6HLS - chains B and I of the 12 polymer chains in the assembly; structure by electron microscopy, 3.21 A resolution.

Chain B:
Molecule: DNA-directed RNA polymerase I subunit RPA135
From: Saccharomyces cerevisiae (strain ATCC 204508 / S288c)
Notes: EC 2.7.7.6
Reference sequence: P22138 (RPA2_YEAST); residue numbers follow UniProt; this construct covers 1-1203
Sequence (1203 residues; each row starts with the number of its first residue):
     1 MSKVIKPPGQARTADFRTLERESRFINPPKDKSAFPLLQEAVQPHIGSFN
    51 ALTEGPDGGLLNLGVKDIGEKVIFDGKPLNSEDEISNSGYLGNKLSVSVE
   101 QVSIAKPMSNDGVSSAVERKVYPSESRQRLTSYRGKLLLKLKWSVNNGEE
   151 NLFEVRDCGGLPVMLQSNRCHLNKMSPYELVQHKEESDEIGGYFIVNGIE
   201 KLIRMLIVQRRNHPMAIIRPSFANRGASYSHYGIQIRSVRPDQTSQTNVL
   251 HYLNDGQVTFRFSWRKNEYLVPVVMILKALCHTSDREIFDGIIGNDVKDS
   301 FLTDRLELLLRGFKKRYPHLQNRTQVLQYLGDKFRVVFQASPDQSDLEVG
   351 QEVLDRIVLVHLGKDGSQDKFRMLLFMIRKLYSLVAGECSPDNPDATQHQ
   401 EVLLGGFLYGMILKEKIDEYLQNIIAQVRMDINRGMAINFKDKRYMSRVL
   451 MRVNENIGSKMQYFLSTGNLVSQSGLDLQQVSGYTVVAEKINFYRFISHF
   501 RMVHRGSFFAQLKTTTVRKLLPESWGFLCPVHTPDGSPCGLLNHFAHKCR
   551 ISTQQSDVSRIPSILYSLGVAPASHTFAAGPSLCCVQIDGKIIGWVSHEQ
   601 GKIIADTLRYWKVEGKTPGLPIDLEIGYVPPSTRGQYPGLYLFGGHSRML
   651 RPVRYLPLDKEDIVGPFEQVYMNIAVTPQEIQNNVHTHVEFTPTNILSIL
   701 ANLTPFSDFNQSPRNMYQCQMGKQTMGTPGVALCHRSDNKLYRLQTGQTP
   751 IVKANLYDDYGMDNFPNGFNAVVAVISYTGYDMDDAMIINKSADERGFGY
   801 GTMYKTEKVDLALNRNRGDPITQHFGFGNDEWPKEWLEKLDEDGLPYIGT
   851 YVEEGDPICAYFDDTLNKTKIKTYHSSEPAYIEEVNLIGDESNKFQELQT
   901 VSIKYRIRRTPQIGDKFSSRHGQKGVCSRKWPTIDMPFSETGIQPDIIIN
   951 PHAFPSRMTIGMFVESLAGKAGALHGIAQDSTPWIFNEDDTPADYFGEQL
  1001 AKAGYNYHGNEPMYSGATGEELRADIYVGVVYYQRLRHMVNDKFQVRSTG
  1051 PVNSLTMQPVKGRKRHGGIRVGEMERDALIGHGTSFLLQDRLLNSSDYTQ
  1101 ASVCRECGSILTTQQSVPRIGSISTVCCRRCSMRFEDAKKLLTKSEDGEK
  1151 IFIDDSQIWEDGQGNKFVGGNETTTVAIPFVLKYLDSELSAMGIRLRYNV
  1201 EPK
Disordered / not traced: 1-9, 79-88, 112-115, 1039-1042, 1140-1152
Ion coordination: Zn2+: Cys1104, Cys1107, Cys1128

Chain I:
Molecule: DNA-directed RNA polymerase I subunit RPA12
From: Saccharomyces cerevisiae (strain ATCC 204508 / S288c)
Reference sequence: P32529 (RPA12_YEAST); residue numbers follow UniProt; this construct covers 1-125
Sequence (125 residues; each row starts with the number of its first residue):
     1 MSVVGSLIFCLDCGDLLENPNAVLGSNVECSQCKAIYPKSQFSNLKVVTT
    51 TADDAFPSSLRAKKSVVKTSLKKNELKDGATIKEKCPQCGNEEMNYHTLQ
   101 LRSADEGATVFYTCTSCGYKFRTNN
Disordered / not traced: 1, 68-84
Ion coordination: Zn2+ site 1: Cys13, Cys30; Zn2+ site 2: Cys89, Cys114, Cys117

Chain B / chain I interface:
Pairs across the interface - 53 pairs, chain B then chain I:
  Ser284(B) - Cys13(I)  hydrogen bond (side chain-backbone)
  Asp285(B) - Phe9(I)
  Asp285(B) - Gly14(I)  hydrogen bond (backbone-backbone)
  Asp285(B) - Asp15(I)
  Asp285(B) - Leu16(I)
  Arg286(B) - Val4(I)
  Arg286(B) - Phe9(I)
  Arg286(B) - Gly14(I)  hydrogen bond (backbone-backbone)
  Phe289(B) - Val4(I)  hydrophobic
  Phe289(B) - Leu7(I)  hydrophobic
  Phe289(B) - Phe9(I)  hydrophobic
  Val297(B) - Val4(I)  hydrophobic
  Ser300(B) - Val48(I)  hydrogen bond (side chain-backbone)
  Ser300(B) - Thr49(I)
  Asp304(B) - Thr49(I)  hydrogen bond
  Glu307(B) - Ser6(I)
  Glu307(B) - Leu7(I)
  Arg311(B) - Leu7(I)
  Arg311(B) - Leu16(I)
  Arg311(B) - Leu17(I)  hydrogen bond (side chain-backbone)
  Arg311(B) - Glu18(I)
  Arg311(B) - Asn19(I)
  Lys314(B) - Asp15(I)  salt bridge
  Lys314(B) - Leu16(I)
  Gln321(B) - Ser31(I)  hydrogen bond (side chain-backbone)
  Gln321(B) - Gln32(I)  hydrogen bond (backbone-side chain)
  Leu568(B) - Arg102(I)
  Gln600(B) - Arg102(I)  hydrogen bond (side chain-backbone)
  Gln600(B) - Ser103(I)
  Ile603(B) - Gln100(I)
  Ile603(B) - Leu101(I)
  Ile603(B) - Arg102(I)
  Ile603(B) - Ser103(I)
  Asp606(B) - Leu99(I)
  Thr607(B) - Leu101(I)
  Tyr610(B) - Leu101(I)  hydrophobic
  Tyr610(B) - Phe111(I)  hydrophobic
  Tyr610(B) - Arg122(I)  hydrogen bond
  Tyr655(B) - Leu99(I)
  Leu656(B) - Thr113(I)  hydrogen bond (backbone-side chain)
  Pro657(B) - Phe111(I)  hydrophobic
  Leu658(B) - Lys120(I)
  Asp659(B) - Thr113(I)
  Asp659(B) - Lys120(I)
  Ile681(B) - Asn95(I)  hydrogen bond (backbone-side chain)
  Asn683(B) - Asn95(I)  hydrogen bond
  Asn683(B) - Tyr96(I)  hydrogen bond (side chain-backbone)
  Asn684(B) - Tyr96(I)  hydrogen bond (backbone-backbone)
  Asn684(B) - His97(I)
  Asn684(B) - Thr98(I)  hydrogen bond
  Val685(B) - His97(I)
  His686(B) - His97(I)
  Thr687(B) - His97(I)
Also at the interface, not in a pair above, chain B (33 interface residues in all): Thr303, Leu310, Trp611, Arg634, Pro678
Also at the interface, not in a pair above, chain I (35 interface residues in all): Ser2, Ile8, Val47, Ala52, Met94, Ala104, Thr115

Overview:
Chain B and chain I form an interface of 33 and 35 residues respectively; the contacts include 16 hydrogen
bonds and 1 salt bridge. Among the polar pairs are Lys314(B)-Asp15(I), Ser284(B)-Cys13(I) and
Ser300(B)-Val48(I). The Zn2+ site is built by Cys1104(B), Cys1107(B) and Cys1128(B).
Here chain B is DNA-directed RNA polymerase I subunit RPA135 and chain I is DNA-directed RNA polymerase I
subunit RPA12, both from Saccharomyces cerevisiae (strain ATCC 204508 / S288c). Entry 6HLS (Yeast apo RNA
polymerase I*) was determined by electron microscopy (same publication as 6HKO, 6HLQ and 6HLR).
